Entry 3R4A (X-ray diffraction, 2.07 A resolution); this record covers chains C and D of the 4 polymer chains in the assembly.

# Chain C (and D)
Protein: coiled coil helix CC-tet
Notes: chain D of this document is another copy of the same molecule, construct and numbering; everything in this record applies to it too
Amino-acid sequence (34 residues; numbered 0 to 33; the number before each row is that of its first residue; numbering starts at 0):
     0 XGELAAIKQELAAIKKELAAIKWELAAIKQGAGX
Disordered / not traced: 0, 31-33 (chain D: 0, 30-33)
Modified / non-standard residues: ACE (acetyl group) at position 0; NH2 (amino group) at position 33

# Chain C / chain D interface
Contacting residue pairs (13; chain C residue first):
  Gly1(C) - Leu3(D)
  Gly1(C) - Lys7(D)
  Ile6(C) - Ile6(D)  hydrophobic
  Glu9(C) - Lys14(D)  salt bridge
  Leu10(C) - Leu10(D)  hydrophobic
  Ile13(C) - Leu10(D)  hydrophobic
  Ile13(C) - Ile13(D)  hydrophobic
  Glu16(C) - Leu17(D)
  Leu17(C) - Leu17(D)  hydrophobic
  Ile20(C) - Leu17(D)  hydrophobic
  Ile20(C) - Ile20(D)  hydrophobic
  Ile20(C) - Leu24(D)  hydrophobic
  Glu23(C) - Leu24(D)
Other interface residues (no listed pair), chain C (11 interface residues in all): Leu24, Ile27
Other interface residues (no listed pair), chain D (10 interface residues in all): Ile27

# Summary
Chain C and chain D form an interface of 11 and 10 residues respectively, with 1 salt bridge. Its one
salt-bridged contact is Glu9(C)-Lys14(D).
Chain C and chain D are both coiled coil helix CC-tet; the structure, Crystal structure of the 4-helix coiled
coil CC-tet, was determined by X-ray diffraction (same publication as 3R3K, 3R46, 3R47, 3R48 and 3R4H).
